6H25 - chains A and B of the 12 polymer chains in the assembly; structure by electron microscopy, 3.80 A resolution.

# Chain A
Molecule: Exosome complex component RRP45
Source organism: Homo sapiens
UniProtKB: Q06265 (EXOS9_HUMAN); numbering as in UniProt (aligned over 1-439)
Amino-acid sequence (443 residues; numbered -3 to 439; the number before each row is that of its first residue; numbers below 1 keep their minus sign (Gly-3 is residue -3)):
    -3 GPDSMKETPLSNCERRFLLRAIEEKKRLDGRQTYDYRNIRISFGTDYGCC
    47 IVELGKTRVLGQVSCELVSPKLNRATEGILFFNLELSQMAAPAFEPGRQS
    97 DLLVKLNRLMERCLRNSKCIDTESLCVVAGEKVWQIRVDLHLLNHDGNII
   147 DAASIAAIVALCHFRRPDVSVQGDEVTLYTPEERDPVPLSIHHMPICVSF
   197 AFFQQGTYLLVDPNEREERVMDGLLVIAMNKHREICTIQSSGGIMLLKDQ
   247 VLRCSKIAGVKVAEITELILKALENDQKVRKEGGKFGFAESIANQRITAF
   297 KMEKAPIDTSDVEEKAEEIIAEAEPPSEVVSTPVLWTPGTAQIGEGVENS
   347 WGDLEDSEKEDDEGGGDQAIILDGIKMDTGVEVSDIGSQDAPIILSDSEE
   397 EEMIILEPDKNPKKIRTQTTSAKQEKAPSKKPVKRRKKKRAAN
Disordered / not traced: -3 to 1, 289-439
Construct notes: expression tag (-3 to 0)
Curated features (UniProtKB/Swiss-Prot):
  - modified residue: Ser65 (Phosphoserine), Lys297 (N6-acetyllysine), Ser306 (Phosphoserine), Ser346 (Phosphoserine), Ser392 (Phosphoserine), Ser394 (Phosphoserine)
  - cross-link (Glycyl lysine isopeptide (Lys-Gly)): Lys297 (interchain with G-Cter in SUMO1), Lys419 (interchain with G-Cter in SUMO2)
  - natural variant: Leu14 (L14P: In PCH1D), Arg161 to Asn439 (deletion: In PCH1D)
  - mutagenesis: Pro388 to Leu391 (Abolishes interaction with SETX), Ile390 to Leu391 (Abolishes interaction with SETX), Glu395 to Glu398 (Abolishes interaction with SETX)
What the authors report for this chain:
  - conformationally variable residues: Gly280 to Ser287

# Chain B
Molecule: Exosome complex component RRP41
Source organism: Homo sapiens
UniProtKB: Q9NPD3 (EXOS4_HUMAN); numbering as in UniProt (aligned over 1-245)
Amino-acid sequence (249 residues; each row starts with the number of its first residue; numbers below 1 keep their minus sign (Gly-3 is residue -3)):
    -3 GPDSMAGLELLSDQGYRVDGRRAGELRKIQARMGVFAQADGSAYIEQGNT
    47 KALAVVYGPHEIRGSRARALPDRALVNCQYSSATFSTGERKRRPHGDRKS
    97 CEMGLQLRQTFEAAILTQLHPRSQIDIYVQVLQADGGTYAACVNAATLAV
   147 LDAGIPMRDFVCACSAGFVDGTALADLSHVEEAAGGPQLALALLPASGQI
   197 ALLEMDARLHEDHLERVLEAAAQAARDVHTLLDRVVRQHVREASILLGD
Disordered / not traced: -3 to 5, 245
Construct notes: expression tag (-3 to 0)
Curated features (UniProtKB/Swiss-Prot):
  - modified residue: Ala2 (N-acetylalanine)

# How chain A and chain B interact
Contacting residue pairs (53):
  Asn69(A) with Glu85(B), hydrogen bond
  Asp97(A) with Leu101(B); Arg104(B), salt bridge
  Val100(A) with Arg94(B); Cys97(B), hydrophobic; Glu98(B)
  Asn103(A) with Arg94(B), hydrogen bond
  Arg104(A) with Lys95(B); Glu98(B), salt bridge
  Arg108(A) with Glu98(B); Glu200(B), salt bridge; Asp202(B), salt bridge
  His189(A) with Arg204(B)
  Arg229(A) with His206(B); Glu207(B), salt bridge
  Glu230(A) with Arg204(B), salt bridge; Leu205(B)
  Ile231(A) with Met201(B), hydrophobic; Arg204(B); Leu205(B), hydrogen bond (backbone-backbone); Leu210(B), hydrophobic
  Cys232(A) with Met201(B); Asp202(B); Ala203(B), hydrogen bond (backbone-backbone)
  Thr233(A) with Met201(B); Asp202(B)
  Ile234(A) with Leu199(B), hydrophobic; Met201(B), hydrogen bond (backbone-backbone)
  Gln235(A) with Glu98(B); Gln102(B); Glu200(B)
  Ser236(A) with Gln105(B); Leu198(B); Leu199(B)
  Ser237(A) with Gln105(B)
  Gly238(A) with Gln105(B)
  Gly239(A) with Gln105(B)
  Ile240(A) with Ala197(B)
  Met241(A) with Ala109(B); Ala110(B), hydrophobic; Leu190(B), hydrophobic; Gln195(B); Ile196(B)
  Leu242(A) with Gln195(B); Ile196(B), hydrogen bond (backbone-backbone)
  Leu243(A) with Gly194(B)
  Lys244(A) with Ile196(B); Glu211(B), salt bridge; Leu214(B); Glu215(B), salt bridge
  Leu248(A) with Glu211(B)
  Ser251(A) with Glu207(B), hydrogen bond
  Lys252(A) with Glu207(B)
Other interface residues (no listed pair), chain A (32 interface residues in all): Phe78, Glu107, Asn112, Ser113, His228, Val247
Other interface residues (no listed pair), chain B (33 interface residues in all): Arg154, Ser193, Asp208

# Summary
The interface between chain A and chain B involves 32 residues on one side and 33 on the other; the contacts
include 7 hydrogen bonds and 8 salt bridges. Polar pairs include Asp97(A)-Arg104(B), Arg104(A)-Glu98(B) and
Arg108(A)-Glu200(B). From UniProt: 8 mutagenesis sites on chain A. The paper reports conformational
variability at Gly280(A).
Chain A is Exosome complex component RRP45 and chain B is Exosome complex component RRP41, both from Homo
sapiens; the structure, Human nuclear RNA exosome EXO-10-MPP6 complex, was determined by electron microscopy.
